Entry 6NE3 (electron microscopy, 3.90 A resolution); this record covers chains C and I of the 11 polymer chains in the assembly.

[Chain C]
Name: Histone H2A type 1
Organism: Xenopus laevis
UniProtKB: P06897 (H2A1_XENLA); residues 0-129 here correspond to UniProt positions 1-130 (UniProt number = residue number + 1)
Amino-acid sequence (130 residues; row label = number of the first residue in the row; numbering starts at 0):
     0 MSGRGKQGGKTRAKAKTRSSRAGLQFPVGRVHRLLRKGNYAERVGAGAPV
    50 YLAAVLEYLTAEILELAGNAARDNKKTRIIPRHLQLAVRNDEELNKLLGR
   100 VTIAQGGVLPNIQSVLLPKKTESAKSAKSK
Unresolved in the structure: 0-7, 122-129
Differences from the reference sequence: engineered mutation Arg99 (Gly100 in P06897)
Curated features (UniProtKB/Swiss-Prot):
  - modified residue: Ser1 (N-acetylserine), Lys5 (N6-(2-hydroxyisobutyryl)lysine), Lys9 (N6-(2-hydroxyisobutyryl)lysine), Lys36 (N6-(2-hydroxyisobutyryl)lysine), Lys74 (N6-(2-hydroxyisobutyryl)lysine), Lys75 (N6-(2-hydroxyisobutyryl)lysine), Lys95 (N6-(2-hydroxyisobutyryl)lysine), Gln104 (N5-methylglutamine), Lys118 (N6-(2-hydroxyisobutyryl)lysine)
  - cross-link (Glycyl lysine isopeptide (Lys-Gly)): Lys13 (interchain with G-Cter in ubiquitin), Lys15 (interchain with G-Cter in ubiquitin), Lys119 (interchain with G-Cter in ubiquitin)

[Chain I]
Molecule: 156-nt DNA strand
Organism: Xenopus laevis
Sequence (156 nucleotides; each row starts with the number of its first residue):
    52 AATACATGCACAGGATGTATATATCTGACACGTGCCTGGAGACTAGGGAG
   102 TAATCCCCTTGGCGGTTAAAACGCGGGGGACAGCGCGTACGTGCGTTTAA
   152 GCGGTGCTAGAGCTGTCTACGACCAATTGAGCGGCCTCGGCACCGGGATT
   202 CTCCAG

[Interface between chain C and chain I]
Pairs across the interface (17; chain C residue first):
  Arg11(C) - DA176(I)  phosphate contact
  Arg11(C) - DA177(I)  phosphate contact
  Arg29(C) - DG180(I)  phosphate contact
  Arg29(C) - DA181(I)  salt bridge to the phosphate
  Arg35(C) - DC171(I)  salt bridge to the phosphate
  Arg42(C) - DA170(I)  phosphate contact
  Arg42(C) - DC171(I)  phosphate contact
  Val43(C) - DA170(I)  sugar contact
  Val43(C) - DC171(I)  hydrogen bond to the phosphate
  Gly44(C) - DA170(I)  phosphate contact
  Ala45(C) - DA170(I)  hydrogen bond to the phosphate
  Lys75(C) - DG190(I)  phosphate contact
  Lys75(C) - DG191(I)  salt bridge to the phosphate
  Thr76(C) - DC189(I)  phosphate contact
  Thr76(C) - DG190(I)  hydrogen bond to the phosphate
  Arg77(C) - DC189(I)  sugar contact
  Arg77(C) - DG190(I)  hydrogen bond to the phosphate
Other interface residues (no listed pair), chain C (14 interface residues in all): His31, Glu41, Gly46, Lys74

[Overview]
Chain C and chain I form an interface of 14 and 9 residues respectively, with 4 hydrogen bonds and 3 salt
bridges. Polar contacts include Val43(C)-DC171(I), Ala45(C)-DA170(I) and Thr76(C)-DG190(I).
Here chain C is Histone H2A type 1 and chain I is a 156-nt DNA strand, both from Xenopus laevis. Entry 6NE3
(Cryo-EM structure of singly-bound SNF2h-nucleosome complex with SNF2h bound at SHL-2) was determined by
electron microscopy.
